Entry 2XUB (X-ray diffraction, 2.80 A resolution); this record covers chain A.

[Chain A]
Molecule: DNA-directed RNA polymerase III subunit RPC3
Source organism: Homo sapiens
UniProtKB: Q9BUI4 (RPC3_HUMAN); numbering as in UniProt (aligned over 1-534)
Sequence (534 residues; each row starts with the number of its first residue):
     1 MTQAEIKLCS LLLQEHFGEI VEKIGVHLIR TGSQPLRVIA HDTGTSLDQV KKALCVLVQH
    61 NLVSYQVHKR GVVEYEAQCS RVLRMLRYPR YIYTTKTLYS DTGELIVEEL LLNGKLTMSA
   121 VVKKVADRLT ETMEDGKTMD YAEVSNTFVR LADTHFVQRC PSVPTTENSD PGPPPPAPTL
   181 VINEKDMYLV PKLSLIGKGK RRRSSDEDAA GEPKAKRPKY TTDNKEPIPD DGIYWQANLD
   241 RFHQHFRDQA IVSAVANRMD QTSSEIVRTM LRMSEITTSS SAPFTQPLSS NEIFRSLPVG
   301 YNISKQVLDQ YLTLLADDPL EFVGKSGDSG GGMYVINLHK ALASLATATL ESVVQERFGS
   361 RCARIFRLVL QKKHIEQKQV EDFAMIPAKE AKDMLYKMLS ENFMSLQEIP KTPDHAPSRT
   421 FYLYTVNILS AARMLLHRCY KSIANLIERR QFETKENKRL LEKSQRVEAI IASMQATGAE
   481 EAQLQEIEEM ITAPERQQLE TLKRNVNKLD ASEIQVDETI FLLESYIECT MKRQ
Unresolved in the structure: 164-230, 373-375, 405-425, 475-482, 533-534
Curated features (UniProtKB/Swiss-Prot):
  - modified residue: S194 (Phosphoserine)
  - mutagenesis: K51 to K52 (Strongly decreased ssDNA-binding. No effect on interaction with POLR3F, POLR3G, nor with POLR3GL), L312 (L312K: Loss of interaction with POLR3G and POLR3GL. No effect on interaction with POLR3F), R357 (R357E: Strongly decreased ssDNA-binding. No effect on interaction with POLR3F, POLR3G, nor with POLR3GL), R364 to R367 (Strongly decreased ssDNA-binding. No effect on interaction with POLR3F, POLR3G, nor with POLR3GL), K389 (K389E: Strongly decreased ssDNA-binding. No effect on interaction with POLR3F, POLR3G, nor with POLR3GL), N445 to R449 (Strongly decreased ssDNA-binding. No effect on interaction with POLR3F, POLR3G, nor with POLR3GL), R466 to I470 (Mild decrease in ssDNA-binding. No effect on interaction with POLR3F, POLR3G, nor with POLR3GL)

[Overview]
Curated annotation (UniProt) lists 19 mutagenesis sites.
Chain A is DNA-directed RNA polymerase III subunit RPC3 (Homo sapiens); the structure, Human RPC62 subunit
structure, was determined by X-ray diffraction, deposited together with 2XV4.
